Entry 6PQV (electron microscopy, 3.30 A resolution); this record covers chains A and E of the 22 polymer chains in the assembly.

[Chain A]
Molecule: ATP synthase subunit alpha
Organism: Escherichia coli
Notes: EC 7.1.2.2
UniProt: A0A073FQ32 (A0A073FQ32_ECOLX); residue numbers follow UniProt; this construct covers 1-513
Sequence (513 residues; row label = number of the first residue in the row):
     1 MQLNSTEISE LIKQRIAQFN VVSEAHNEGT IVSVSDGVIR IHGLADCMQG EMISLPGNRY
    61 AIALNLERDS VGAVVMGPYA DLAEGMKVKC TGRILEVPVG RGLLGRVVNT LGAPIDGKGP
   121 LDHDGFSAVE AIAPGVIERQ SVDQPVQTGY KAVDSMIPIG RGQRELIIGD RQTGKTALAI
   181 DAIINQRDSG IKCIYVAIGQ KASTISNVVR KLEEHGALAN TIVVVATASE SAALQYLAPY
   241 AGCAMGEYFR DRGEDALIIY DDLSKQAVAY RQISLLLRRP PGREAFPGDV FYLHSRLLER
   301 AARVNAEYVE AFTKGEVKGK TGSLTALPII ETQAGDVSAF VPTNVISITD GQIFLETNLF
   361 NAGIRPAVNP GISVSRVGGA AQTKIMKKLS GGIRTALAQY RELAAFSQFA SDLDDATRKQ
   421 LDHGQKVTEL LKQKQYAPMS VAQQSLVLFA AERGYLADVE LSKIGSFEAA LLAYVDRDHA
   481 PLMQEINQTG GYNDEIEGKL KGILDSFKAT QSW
Disordered / not traced: 1-3, 512-513
Bound ions: Mg2+: Thr176 (together with ATP)
Small-molecule neighbours: ATP: Tyr150, Arg171, Gln172, Thr173, Gly174, Lys175, Thr176, Ala177, Phe360, Arg365, Pro366, Gln433, Lys434, Gln435

[Chain E]
Molecule: ATP synthase subunit beta
Organism: Escherichia coli
Notes: EC 7.1.2.2
UniProt: A0A0F6CB56 (A0A0F6CB56_ECOLX); residues 0-459 here correspond to UniProt positions 1-460 (UniProt number = residue number + 1)
Sequence (471 residues; numbered -11 to 459; the number before each row is that of its first residue; numbers below 1 keep their minus sign (Met-11 is residue -11)):
   -11 MRGSHHHHHH GMATGKIVQV IGAVVDVEFP QDAVPRVYDA LEVQNGNERL VLEVQQQLGG
    49 GIVRTIAMGS SDGLRRGLDV KDLEHPIEVP VGKATLGRIM NVLGEPVDMK GEIGEEERWA
   109 IHRAAPSYEE LSNSQELLET GIKVIDLMAP FAKGGKVGLF GGAGVGKTVN MMELIRNIAI
   169 EHSGYSVFAG VGERTREGND FYHEMTDSNV IDKVSLVYGQ MNEPPGNRLR VALTGLTMAE
   229 KFRDEGRDVL LFVDNIYRYT LAGTEVSALL GRMPSAVGYQ PTLAEEMGVL QERITSTKTG
   289 SITSVQAVYV PADDLTDPSP ATTFAHLDAT VVLSRQIASL GIYPAVDPLD STSRQLDPLV
   349 VGQEHYDTAR GVQSILQRYQ ELKDIIAILG MDELSEEDKL VVARARKIQR FLSQPFFVAE
   409 VFTGSPGKYV SLKDTIRGFK GIMEGEYDHL PEQAFYMVGS IEEAVEKAKK L
Disordered / not traced: -11 to -1
Differences from the reference sequence: initiating methionine (-11); expression tag (-10 to -1); conflict Ala137 (Cys138 in A0A0F6CB56)
Small-molecule neighbours: ADP (adenosine-5'-diphosphate): Gly150, Ala151, Gly152, Val153, Gly154, Lys155, Thr156, Val157, Tyr331, Phe404, Ala407, Phe410, Thr411

[Interface between chain A and chain E]
Contacting residue pairs (58; chain A residue first):
  Gly43(A) with Arg64(E), hydrogen bond (backbone-side chain)
  Leu44(A) with Arg64(E), hydrogen bond (backbone-side chain)
  Asp46(A) with Arg63(E), salt bridge
  Cys47(A) with Arg63(E)
  Met48(A) with Gly61(E); Leu62(E); Arg63(E)
  Gln49(A) with Val8(E); Gly10(E); Asp60(E); Gly61(E), hydrogen bond (backbone-backbone); Leu62(E), hydrogen bond (backbone-backbone)
  Asn65(A) with Val8(E); Ile9(E)
  Leu66(A) with Gln7(E); Val8(E), hydrogen bond (backbone-backbone); Leu62(E)
  Glu67(A) with Val6(E); Arg64(E), hydrogen bond (backbone-side chain)
  Arg68(A) with Val6(E); Gln7(E); Glu16(E), salt bridge
  Ser70(A) with Arg64(E)
  Val71(A) with Arg64(E)
  Ile94(A) with Asp60(E); Gly61(E)
  Val136(A) with Thr183(E); Gly186(E); Asn187(E)
  Ile137(A) with Val95(E); Met97(E), hydrophobic; Tyr190(E), hydrophobic
  Glu138(A) with Met97(E)
  Arg139(A) with Thr183(E); Asn187(E)
  Arg164(A) with Arg182(E)
  Pro280(A) with Ala256(E)
  Gly288(A) with Glu253(E)
  Asp289(A) with Glu253(E)
  Phe291(A) with Arg246(E)
  Tyr292(A) with Asn210(E); Glu211(E); Pro212(E); Arg216(E); Glu253(E)
  Ser295(A) with Met209(E), hydrogen bond (side chain-backbone); Asn210(E)
  Glu299(A) with Thr183(E), hydrogen bond; Met209(E); Asn210(E), hydrogen bond
  Ile346(A) with Arg182(E)
  Ser347(A) with Arg182(E), hydrogen bond (backbone-side chain); Arg246(E), hydrogen bond
  Ile348(A) with Arg182(E); Met209(E), hydrophobic
  Thr349(A) with Arg182(E), hydrogen bond (backbone-side chain)
  Asp350(A) with Arg182(E), salt bridge; Arg184(E), salt bridge
Other interface residues (no listed pair), chain A (40 interface residues in all): Ala45, Leu64, Asp69, Ile132, Ala133, Pro134, Gly135, Arg279, Thr343, Arg376
Other interface residues (no listed pair), chain E (36 interface residues in all): Ile50, Ser59, Asp96, Ala151, Tyr206, Gln208, Pro213, Gly259, Tyr297

[Overview]
The interface between chain A and chain E involves 40 residues on one side and 36 on the other, with 12
hydrogen bonds and 4 salt bridges. Polar contacts include Asp46(A)-Arg63(E), Arg68(A)-Glu16(E) and
Asp350(A)-Arg182(E). Ligands of chain A: ATP. Chain E binds ADP.
Chain A is ATP synthase subunit alpha and chain E is ATP synthase subunit beta, both from Escherichia coli;
the structure, E. coli ATP Synthase State 1e, was determined by electron microscopy, deposited together with
6OQR, 6OQS, 6OQT, 6OQU, 6OQV, 6OQW and 3 further entries.
